Entry 3PW5 (X-ray diffraction, 3.00 A resolution); this record covers chains A and C of the 3 polymer chains in the assembly.

# Chain A
Name: DNA polymerase IV
Source organism: Sulfolobus solfataricus
Notes: EC 2.7.7.7
Reference sequence: Q97W02 (DPO4_SACS2); residues 2-342 here correspond to UniProt positions 1-341 (UniProt number = residue number - 1)
Chain sequence (347 residues; row label = number of the first residue in the row; numbers below 1 keep their minus sign (His-4 is residue -4)):
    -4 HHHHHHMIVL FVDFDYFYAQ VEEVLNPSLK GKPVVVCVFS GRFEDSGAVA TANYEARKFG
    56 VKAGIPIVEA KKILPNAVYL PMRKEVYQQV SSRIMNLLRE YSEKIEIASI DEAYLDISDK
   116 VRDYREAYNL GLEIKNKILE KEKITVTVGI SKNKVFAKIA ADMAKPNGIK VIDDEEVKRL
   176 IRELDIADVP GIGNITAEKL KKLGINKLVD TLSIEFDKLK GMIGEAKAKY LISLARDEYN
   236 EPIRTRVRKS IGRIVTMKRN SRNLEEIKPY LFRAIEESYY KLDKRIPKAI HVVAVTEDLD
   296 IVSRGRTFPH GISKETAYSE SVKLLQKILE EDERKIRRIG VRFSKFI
Not modelled in the structure: -4 to 0
Sequence notes: expression tag (-4 to 1)
Bound ions: Ca2+ site 1: Asp8, Phe9, Asp106 (together with dTTP); Ca2+ site 2: Asp8, Asp106, Glu107 (together with dTTP); Ca2+ site 3: Ala182, Ile187
Residues lining bound ligands:
  - 8,9-dihydro-9-hydroxy-aflatoxin b1 (AFN): Tyr13, Lys79, Arg333
  - dTTP (TTP): Asp8, Phe9, Asp10, Tyr11, Phe12, Tyr13, Val44, Ala45, Thr46, Tyr49, Arg52, Ala58, Gly59, Asp106, Lys160
UniProt features mapped onto this chain:
  - active site: Glu107
  - binding site (Mg(2+)): Asp8, Asp106
  - site: Tyr13 (Substrate discrimination)

# Chain C
Molecule: 13-nt DNA strand
Sequence (13 nucleotides; row label = number of the first residue in the row):
   347 GGGGGAAGGA TTC

# Chain A / chain C interface
Pairs across the interface (25; chain A residue first):
  Glu107(A) - DC359(C)  phosphate contact
  Lys153(A) - DC359(C)  phosphate contact
  Pro185(A) - DC359(C)  phosphate contact
  Gly186(A) - DT358(C)  phosphate contact
  Gly186(A) - DC359(C)  hydrogen bond to the phosphate
  Ile187(A) - DT358(C)  phosphate contact
  Ile187(A) - DC359(C)  hydrogen bond to the phosphate
  Gly188(A) - DT358(C)  hydrogen bond to the phosphate
  Gly188(A) - DC359(C)  phosphate contact
  Ile190(A) - DT357(C)  phosphate contact
  Ile190(A) - DT358(C)  phosphate contact
  Thr191(A) - DT357(C)  phosphate contact
  Thr191(A) - DT358(C)  hydrogen bond to the phosphate
  Lys194(A) - DT357(C)  salt bridge to the phosphate
  Val297(A) - DG355(C)  phosphate contact
  Ser298(A) - DG354(C)  sugar contact
  Ser298(A) - DG355(C)  hydrogen bond to the phosphate
  Arg299(A) - DG354(C)  hydrogen bond to the phosphate
  Arg299(A) - DG355(C)  salt bridge to the phosphate
  Gly300(A) - DG354(C)  hydrogen bond to the phosphate
  Arg301(A) - DA353(C)  phosphate contact
  Thr302(A) - DA352(C)  sugar contact
  Thr302(A) - DA353(C)  hydrogen bond to the phosphate
  Lys322(A) - DG354(C)  salt bridge to the phosphate
  Lys340(A) - DA352(C)  salt bridge to the phosphate
Also at the interface, not in a pair above, chain A (20 interface residues in all): Val184, Asn189, Ile296

# Summary
The interface between chain A and chain C involves 20 residues on one side and 7 on the other, with 8 hydrogen
bonds and 4 salt bridges. Among the polar pairs are Gly186(A)-DC359(C), Ile187(A)-DC359(C) and
Gly188(A)-DT358(C). Ligands of chain A: dTTP and 8,9-dihydro-9-hydroxy-aflatoxin b1.
Here chain A is DNA polymerase IV (Sulfolobus solfataricus) and chain C is a 13-nt DNA strand. Entry 3PW5
(Ternary complex of Aflatoxin B1 Adduct modified DNA (AFB1-N7-Gua) with DNA Polymerase IV and incoming dTTP)
was determined by X-ray diffraction together with 3PVX, 3PW0, 3PW2, 3PW4 and 3PW7 from the same study.
